Entry 3GD2 (X-ray diffraction, 3.20 A resolution); this record covers chains A and B.

[Chain A]
Protein: Bile acid receptor
Source organism: Homo sapiens
Notes: fragment: Farsenoid X Receptor
UniProt: Q96RI1 (NR1H4_HUMAN); residues 246-472 here correspond to UniProt positions 260-486 (UniProt number = residue number + 14)
Sequence (229 residues; each row starts with the number of its first residue):
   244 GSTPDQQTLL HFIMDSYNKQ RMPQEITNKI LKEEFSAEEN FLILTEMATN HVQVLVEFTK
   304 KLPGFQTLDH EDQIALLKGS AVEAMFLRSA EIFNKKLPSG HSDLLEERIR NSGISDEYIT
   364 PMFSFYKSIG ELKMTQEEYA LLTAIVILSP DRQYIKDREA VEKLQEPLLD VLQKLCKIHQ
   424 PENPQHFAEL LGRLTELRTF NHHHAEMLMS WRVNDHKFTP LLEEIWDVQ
Not modelled in the structure: 278, 339
Sequence notes: expression tag (244-245); engineered mutation E432 (Cys446 in Q96RI1), E466 (Cys480 in Q96RI1)
Ligand contacts: 708 (3-[(E)-2-(2-chloro-4-{[3-{[(R)-(2,6-dichlorophenyl)(hydroxy)-lambda~4~-sulfanyl]methyl}-5-(1-methylethyl)isoxazol-4-yl]methoxy}phenyl)ethenyl]benzoic acid): R264, M265, T270, F284, L287, T288, M290, A291, H294, V325, M328, F329, R331, S332, I335, S342, G343, I352, I357, Y361, M365, Y369, H447, W454, F461, W469

[Chain B]
Protein: activator peptide
Sequence (11 residues; numbered 745 to 755; the number before each row is that of its first residue):
   745 AHQLLRYLLD A

[Chain A / chain B interface]
Residue-residue contacts (19):
  V299(A) - L752(B)
  F308(A) - L753(B)  hydrophobic
  H313(A) - R750(B)
  Q316(A) - R750(B)
  I317(A) - H746(B)
  I317(A) - R750(B)
  I317(A) - L753(B)  hydrophobic
  L320(A) - L753(B)  hydrophobic
  K321(A) - H746(B)  hydrogen bond
  P463(A) - L748(B)
  L464(A) - L748(B)
  L464(A) - L749(B)  hydrophobic
  L464(A) - L752(B)  hydrophobic
  E467(A) - H746(B)
  E467(A) - Q747(B)
  E467(A) - L748(B)  hydrogen bond (side chain-backbone)
  E467(A) - L749(B)  hydrogen bond (side chain-backbone)
  I468(A) - L749(B)  hydrophobic
  D470(A) - H746(B)  salt bridge
Also at the interface, not in a pair above, chain A (14 interface residues in all): V295, Q296

[In short]
The interface between chain A and chain B involves 14 residues on one side and 7 on the other; the contacts
include 3 hydrogen bonds and 1 salt bridge. Polar pairs include D470(A)-H746(B), K321(A)-H746(B) and
E467(A)-L748(B). Ligands of chain A: compound 708.
Chain A is Bile acid receptor (Homo sapiens) and chain B is activator peptide; the structure, isoxazole ligand
bound to farnesoid X receptor (FXR), was determined by X-ray diffraction.
